PDB entry 8FA9 | X-ray diffraction, 2.45 A resolution | chains H and L of the 3 polymer chains in the assembly

# Chain H
Name: Ky15.5 Antibody, heavy chain
Source organism: Mus musculus
Notes: antibody fragment or engineered binder
Sequence (228 residues; numbered 1 to 216 plus 12 insertion-coded residues; the number before each row is that of its first residue; a row labelled like 82A-82C holds insertion residues (82A, then the next letters in order)):
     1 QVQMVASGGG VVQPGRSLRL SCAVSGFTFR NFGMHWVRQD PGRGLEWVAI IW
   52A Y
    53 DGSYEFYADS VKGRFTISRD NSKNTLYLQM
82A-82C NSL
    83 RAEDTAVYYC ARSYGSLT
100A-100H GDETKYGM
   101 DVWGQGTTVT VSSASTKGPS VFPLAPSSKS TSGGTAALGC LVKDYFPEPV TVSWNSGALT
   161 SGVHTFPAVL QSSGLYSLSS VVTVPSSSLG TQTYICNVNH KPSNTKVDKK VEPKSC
Unresolved in the structure: 215-216
Disulfides: Cys22-Cys92, Cys140-Cys196

# Chain L
Name: Ky15.5 Antibody, light chain
Source organism: Mus musculus
Notes: antibody fragment or engineered binder
Sequence (213 residues; numbered 1 to 214; 1 number in that range is skipped by the numbering (no residue carries it; nothing is unmodelled there); the number before each row is that of its first residue):
     1 DIQMTQSPST LSASVGDRVT ITCRASQSIS SWLAWFQQKP GKAPKLLIYK ASSLESGVPS
    61 RFSGSGSGTE FTLTISSLQP DDFATYYCQQ YKNY
    96 WTFGQGTKVE IKRTVAAPSV FIFPPSDEQL KSGTASVVCL LNNFYPREAK VQWKVDNALQ
   156 SGNSQESVTE QDSKDSTYSL SSTLTLSKAD YEKHKVYACE VTHQGLSSPV TKSFNRGEC
Unresolved in the structure: 214
Disulfides: Cys23-Cys88, Cys134-Cys194

# Interface between chain H and chain L
Residue-residue contacts - 79 pairs, chain H then chain L:
  His35(H) with Trp96(L)
  Gln39(H) with Gln38(L), hydrogen bond; Tyr87(L), hydrogen bond
  Arg43(H) with Gln38(L); Gly41(L); Tyr87(L), hydrogen bond (backbone-side chain)
  Leu45(H) with Tyr87(L), hydrophobic; Phe98(L)
  Trp47(H) with Tyr94(L), hydrophobic; Trp96(L)
  Ile50(H) with Trp96(L), hydrophobic
  Tyr91(H) with Gln38(L), hydrogen bond; Ala43(L), hydrophobic
  Tyr96(H) with Leu46(L), hydrophobic; Tyr49(L); Glu55(L), hydrogen bond
  Glu100C(H) with Trp32(L); Lys50(L), salt bridge
  Thr100D(H) with Trp32(L)
  Lys100E(H) with Trp32(L); Tyr49(L); Tyr91(L); Lys92(L), hydrogen bond (side chain-backbone)
  Tyr100F(H) with Tyr49(L); Tyr91(L); Trp96(L), hydrogen bond (backbone-side chain)
  Gly100G(H) with Tyr49(L), hydrogen bond (backbone-side chain); Tyr91(L); Trp96(L)
  Met100H(H) with Phe36(L); Leu46(L); Gln89(L), hydrogen bond; Trp96(L), hydrophobic
  Asp101(H) with Leu46(L)
  Trp103(H) with Phe36(L); Pro44(L); Phe98(L), hydrophobic
  Gly104(H) with Ala43(L)
  Val121(H) with Glu123(L)
  Phe122(H) with Ser121(L); Glu123(L); Gln124(L)
  Pro123(H) with Ser121(L); Glu123(L)
  Leu124(H) with Phe118(L)
  Ala125(H) with Phe118(L)
  Lys129(H) with Phe116(L); Ile117(L), hydrogen bond (backbone-backbone); Ser208(L); Phe209(L); Glu213(L), salt bridge
  Ser130(H) with Phe116(L); Ile117(L); Phe118(L)
  Ser132(H) with Phe116(L)
  Ala137(H) with Phe116(L), hydrophobic; Phe118(L)
  Leu141(H) with Ser131(L)
  Lys143(H) with Thr129(L); Ser131(L)
  His164(H) with Asn137(L), hydrogen bond; Asn138(L); Ser174(L)
  Phe166(H) with Leu135(L), hydrophobic; Ser162(L); Thr164(L); Ser174(L); Leu175(L); Ser176(L)
  Pro167(H) with Ser162(L), hydrogen bond (backbone-side chain); Val163(L)
  Val169(H) with Gln160(L); Glu161(L)
  Leu170(H) with Gln160(L), hydrogen bond (backbone-side chain)
  Gln171(H) with Gln160(L)
  Val181(H) with Leu135(L), hydrophobic
  Thr183(H) with Asn137(L)
  Lys209(H) with Glu123(L), salt bridge
  Lys214(H) with Asp122(L), salt bridge
Also at the interface, not in a pair above, chain H (44 interface residues in all): Val37, Glu46, Thr131, Thr135, Leu138, Ser179
Also at the interface, not in a pair above, chain L (48 interface residues in all): Pro40, Lys42, Asn93, Gln100, Val133, Asp167, Thr180, Lys207

# Overview
Chain H and chain L form an interface of 44 and 48 residues respectively; the contacts include 13 hydrogen
bonds and 4 salt bridges. Polar pairs include Glu100C(H)-Lys50(L), Lys129(H)-Glu213(L) and
Lys209(H)-Glu123(L).
Chain H is Ky15.5 Antibody, heavy chain and chain L is Ky15.5 Antibody, light chain, both from Mus musculus;
the structure, Crystal structure of Ky15.5 Fab in complex with circumsporozoite protein NPDP peptide, was
determined by X-ray diffraction (same publication as 8F95, 8F9E, 8F9F, 8F9S, 8F9T, 8F9U and 11 further
entries).
